3U5Z - chains C and I of the 10 polymer chains in the assembly; structure by X-ray diffraction, 3.50 A resolution.

[Chain C]
Molecule: DNA polymerase accessory protein 44
Organism: Enterobacteria phage T4
UniProt: P04526 (DPA44_BPT4); residue numbers follow UniProt; this construct covers 1-319
Amino-acid sequence (324 residues; each row starts with the number of its first residue; numbers below 1 keep their minus sign (Gly-4 is residue -4)):
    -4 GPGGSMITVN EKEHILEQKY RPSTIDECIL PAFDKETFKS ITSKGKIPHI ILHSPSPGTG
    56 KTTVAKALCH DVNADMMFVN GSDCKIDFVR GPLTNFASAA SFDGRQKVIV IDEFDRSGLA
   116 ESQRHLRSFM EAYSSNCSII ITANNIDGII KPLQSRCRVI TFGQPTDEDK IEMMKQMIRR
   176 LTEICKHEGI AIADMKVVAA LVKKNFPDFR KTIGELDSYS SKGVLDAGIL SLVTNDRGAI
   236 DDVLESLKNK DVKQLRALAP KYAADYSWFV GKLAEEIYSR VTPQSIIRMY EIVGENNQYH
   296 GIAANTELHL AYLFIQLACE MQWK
Unresolved in the structure: -4 to -1
Sequence notes: expression tag (-4 to 0)
Swiss-Prot annotation at these positions:
  - binding site (ATP): Glu12 to Tyr15, Ile24, Gly53 to Thr58, Arg205
Metal / ion sites: Mg2+: Thr57, Glu108 (together with 08T)
Ligand contacts: 08T ([[[(2R,3S,4R,5R)-5-(6-aminopurin-9-yl)-3,4-bis(oxidanyl)oxolan-2-yl]methoxy-oxidanyl-phosphoryl]oxy-oxidanyl-phosphoryl]oxy-tris(fluoranyl)beryllium): Glu12, Gln13, Tyr15, Arg16, Pro17, Cys23, Ile24, Ser49, Pro52, Gly53, Thr54, Gly55, Lys56, Thr57, Thr58, Glu108, Thr137, Asn139, Arg175, Phe204, Arg205, Ile208
From the paper describing this entry:
  - binding site for 08T: Arg151
  - allosteric site: Lys80 (proposed by the authors, not directly observed)

[Chain I]
Molecule: Template DNA strand
Sequence (30 nucleotides; numbered 1 to 30; the number before each row is that of its first residue):
     1 TTTTTTTTTT TATGTACTCG TAGTGTCTGC
Unresolved in the structure: 1-6

[Interface between chain C and chain I]
Residue-residue contacts (8; chain C residue first):
  Lys80(C) - DC17(I)  salt bridge to the phosphate
  Lys80(C) - DT18(I)  phosphate contact
  Ile81(C) - DT18(I)  hydrogen bond to the phosphate
  Ile81(C) - DC19(I)  phosphate contact
  Arg85(C) - DC19(I)  salt bridge to the phosphate
  Arg111(C) - DA16(I)  hydrogen bond to the phosphate
  Arg111(C) - DC17(I)  salt bridge to the phosphate
  Gly113(C) - DC17(I)  sugar contact
Also at the interface, not in a pair above, chain C (9 interface residues in all): Ser77, Asp82, Glu116, Ser117

[In short]
The interface between chain C and chain I involves 9 residues on one side and 4 on the other, with 2 hydrogen
bonds and 3 salt bridges. Polar contacts include Ile81(C)-DT18(I), Arg111(C)-DA16(I) and Lys80(C)-DC17(I).
Chain C binds compound 08T. From the paper: a binding site for 08T at Arg151(C); an allosteric site at
Lys80(C).
Chain C is DNA polymerase accessory protein 44 (Enterobacteria phage T4) and chain I is Template DNA strand;
the structure, Structure of T4 Bacteriophage clamp loader bound to the T4 clamp, primer-template DNA, and ATP
analog, was determined by X-ray diffraction (same publication as 3U60 and 3U61).
